Entry 3A5D (X-ray diffraction, 4.80 A resolution (low resolution: residue-level contacts below are approximate; hydrogen-bond / salt-bridge calls are withheld)); this record covers chains C and F of the 8 polymer chains in the assembly.

# Chain C
Name: V-type ATP synthase alpha chain
Source organism: Thermus thermophilus
Notes: EC 3.6.3.14
UniProt: Q56403 (VATA_THET8); numbering as in UniProt (aligned over 1-578)
Chain sequence (578 residues; each row starts with the number of its first residue):
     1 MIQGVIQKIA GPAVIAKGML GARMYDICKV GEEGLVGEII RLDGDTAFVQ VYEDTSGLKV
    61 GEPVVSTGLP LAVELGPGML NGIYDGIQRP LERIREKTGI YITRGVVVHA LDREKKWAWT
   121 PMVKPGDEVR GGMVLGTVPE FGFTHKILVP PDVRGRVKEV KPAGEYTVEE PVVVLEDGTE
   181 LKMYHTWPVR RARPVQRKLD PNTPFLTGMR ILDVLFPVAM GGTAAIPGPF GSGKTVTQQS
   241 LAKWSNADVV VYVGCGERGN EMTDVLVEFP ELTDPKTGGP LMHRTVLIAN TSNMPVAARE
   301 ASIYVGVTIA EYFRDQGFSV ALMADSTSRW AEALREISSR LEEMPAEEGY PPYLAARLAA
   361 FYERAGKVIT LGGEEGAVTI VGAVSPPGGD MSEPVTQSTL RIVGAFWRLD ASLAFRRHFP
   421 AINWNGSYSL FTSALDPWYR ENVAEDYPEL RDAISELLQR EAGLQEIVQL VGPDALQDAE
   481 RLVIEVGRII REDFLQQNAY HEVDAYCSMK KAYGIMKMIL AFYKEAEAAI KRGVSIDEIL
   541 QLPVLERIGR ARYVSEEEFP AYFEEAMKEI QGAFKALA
Not modelled in the structure: 92-107, 578

# Chain F
Name: V-type ATP synthase beta chain
Source organism: Thermus thermophilus
Notes: EC 3.6.3.14
UniProt: Q56404 (VATB_THET8); numbering as in UniProt (aligned over 1-478)
Chain sequence (478 residues; numbered 1 to 478; the number before each row is that of its first residue):
     1 MDLLKKEYTG ITYISGPLLF VENAKDLAYG AIVDIKDGTG RVRGGQVIEV SEEYAVIQVF
    61 EETTGLDLAT TSVSLVEDVA RLGVSKEMLG RRFNGIGKPI DGLPPITPEK RLPITGLPLN
   121 PVARRKPEQF IQTGISTIDV MNTLVRGQKL PIFSGSGLPA NEIAAQIARQ ATVRPDLSGE
   181 GEKEEPFAVV FAAMGITQRE LSYFIQEFER TGALSRSVLF LNKADDPTIE RILTPRMALT
   241 VAEYLAFEHD YHVLVILTDM TNYCEALREI GAAREEIPGR RGYPGYMYTD LATIYERAGV
   301 VEGKKGSVTQ IPILSMPDDD RTHPIPDLTG YITEGQIQLS RELHRKGIYP PIDPLPSLSR
   361 LMNNGVGKGK TREDHKQVSD QLYSAYANGV DIRKLVAIIG EDALTENDRR YLQFADAFER
   421 FFINQGQQNR SIEESLQIAW ALLSMLPQGE LKRISKDHIG KYYGQKLEEI WGAPQALD
Not modelled in the structure: 1-6, 176-182, 464-478
From the paper describing this entry:
  - catalytic residues: Arg-360 (by similarity / conservation)

# Chain C / chain F interface
Residue-residue contacts (20):
  Gly-21(C) / Leu-68(F)
  Met-24(C) / Leu-66(F)
  Tyr-25(C) / Thr-64(F)
  Tyr-25(C) / Gly-65(F)
  Tyr-25(C) / Leu-66(F)
  Leu-42(C) / Ile-14(F)
  Leu-42(C) / Asp-67(F)
  Asp-43(C) / Ala-69(F)
  Gly-44(C) / Thr-12(F)
  Gly-44(C) / Ala-69(F)
  Met-344(C) / Ala-272(F)
  Ala-346(C) / Gly-282(F)
  Glu-347(C) / Gly-282(F)
  Pro-352(C) / Arg-268(F)
  Pro-352(C) / Glu-269(F)
  Pro-352(C) / Ile-270(F)
  Tyr-353(C) / Glu-269(F)
  Ala-356(C) / Ala-224(F)
  Ala-359(C) / Ala-224(F)
  Ala-360(C) / Asp-225(F)
Also at the interface, not in a pair above, chain C (19 interface residues in all): Arg-23, Arg-41, Pro-345, Glu-363, Leu-470
Also at the interface, not in a pair above, chain F (22 interface residues in all): Tyr-13, Gln-198, Glu-265, Ala-273, Pro-278, Arg-281, Ala-397

# In short
Chain C and chain F form an interface of 19 and 22 residues respectively. The paper reports the catalytic
residue Arg-360(F).
Here chain C is V-type ATP synthase alpha chain and chain F is V-type ATP synthase beta chain, both from
Thermus thermophilus. Entry 3A5D (Inter-subunit interaction and quaternary rearrangement defined by the
central stalk of prokaryotic V1-ATPase) was determined by X-ray diffraction (same publication as 3A5C).
